7YWX - chains J and C of the 27 polymer chains in the assembly; structure by electron microscopy, 12.00 A resolution (very low resolution: no residue pairs are listed; an interface is given only as per-side residue counts).

== Chain J ==
Molecule: 171-nt DNA strand
Sequence (171 nucleotides; each row starts with the number of its first residue; numbers below 1 keep their minus sign (DC-97 is residue -97)):
   -97 CCGCTTTGAGGCCTTCGTTGGAAACGGGAATATGTTCACATAAAAACTAG
   -47 ACAGAAGCATTCTCAGAAACTTCTATGTGATGTTTGCATTCAACTCATAG
     3 AGTTGAACATTCCTTTTCATAGAGCAGTTTTGAAACACTCTTTTTGTAGT
    53 ATCTGGAATTGGACATTTGGA
Not modelled in the structure: 65-73

== Chain C ==
Molecule: Histone H2A type 1-C
From: Homo sapiens
Reference sequence: Q93077 (H2A1C_HUMAN); residues 0-129 here correspond to UniProt positions 1-130 (UniProt number = residue number + 1)
Chain sequence (130 residues; numbered 0 to 129; the number before each row is that of its first residue; numbering starts at 0):
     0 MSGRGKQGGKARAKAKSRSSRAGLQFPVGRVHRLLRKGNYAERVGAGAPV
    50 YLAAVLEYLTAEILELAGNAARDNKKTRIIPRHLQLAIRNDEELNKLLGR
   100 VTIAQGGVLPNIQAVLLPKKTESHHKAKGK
Not modelled in the structure: 0-13, 112-129
UniProt features mapped onto this chain:
  - modified residue: Ser1 (N-acetylserine), Arg3 (Citrulline), Lys5 (N6-(2-hydroxyisobutyryl)lysine), Lys9 (N6-(2-hydroxyisobutyryl)lysine), Lys13 (N6-(beta-hydroxybutyryl)lysine), Lys36 (N6-(2-hydroxyisobutyryl)lysine), Lys74 (N6-(2-hydroxyisobutyryl)lysine), Lys75 (N6-(2-hydroxyisobutyryl)lysine), Lys95 (N6-(2-hydroxyisobutyryl)lysine), Gln104 (N5-methylglutamine), Lys118 (N6-(2-hydroxyisobutyryl)lysine), Lys119 (N6-crotonyllysine), Thr120 (Phosphothreonine), Lys125 (N6-crotonyllysine)
  - cross-link (Glycyl lysine isopeptide (Lys-Gly)): Lys13 (interchain with G-Cter in ubiquitin), Lys15 (interchain with G-Cter in ubiquitin), Lys119 (interchain with G-Cter in ubiquitin)

== Chain J / chain C interface ==
At this resolution (12 A) residue pairs are not listed: 7 residues of chain J and 9 of chain C lie at the interface.

== In short ==
Chain J and chain C form an interface of 7 and 9 residues respectively.
Here chain J is a 171-nt DNA strand and chain C is Histone H2A type 1-C (Homo sapiens). Entry 7YWX (Structure
of the human CCAN CENP-A alpha-satellite complex) was determined by electron microscopy (same publication as
7PB4, 7PB8, 7PII, 7PKN, 7R5R, 7R5S, 7R5V and 7YYH).
